PDB entry 9FG7 | electron microscopy, 2.70 A resolution | chains C and D of the 5 polymer chains in the assembly

== Chain C ==
Molecule: Gamma-aminobutyric acid receptor subunit gamma-2
From: Homo sapiens
Reference sequence: P18507 (GBRG2_HUMAN), isoform P18507-2; residues -38 to 436 here correspond to UniProt positions 1-475 (UniProt number = residue number + 39)
Sequence (495 residues; numbered -38 to 456; the number before each row is that of its first residue; numbers below 1 keep their minus sign (Met-38 is residue -38)):
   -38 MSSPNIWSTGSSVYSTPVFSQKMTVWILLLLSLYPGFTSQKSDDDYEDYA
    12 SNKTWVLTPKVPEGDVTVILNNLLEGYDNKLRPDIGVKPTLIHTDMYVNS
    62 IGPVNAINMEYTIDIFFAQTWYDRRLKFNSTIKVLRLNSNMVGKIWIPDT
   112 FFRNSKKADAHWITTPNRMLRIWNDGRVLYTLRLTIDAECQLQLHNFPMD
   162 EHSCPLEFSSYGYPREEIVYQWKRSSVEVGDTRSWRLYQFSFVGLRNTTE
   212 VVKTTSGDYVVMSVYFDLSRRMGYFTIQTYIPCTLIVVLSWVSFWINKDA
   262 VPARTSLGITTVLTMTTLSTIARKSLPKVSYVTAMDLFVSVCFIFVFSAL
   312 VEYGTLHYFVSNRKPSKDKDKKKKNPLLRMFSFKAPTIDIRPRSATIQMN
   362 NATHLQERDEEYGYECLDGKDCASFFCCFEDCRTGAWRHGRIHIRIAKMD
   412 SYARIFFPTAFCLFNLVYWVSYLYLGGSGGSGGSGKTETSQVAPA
Unresolved in the structure: -38 to 24, 325-405, 438-456
Cystine bridges: Cys151-Cys165
Glycans and other covalent adducts: N-acetylglucosamine (NAG) linked to Asn208
Differences from the reference sequence: expression tag (437-456)
Swiss-Prot annotation at these positions:
  - region: Arg394 to Asp411 (Interaction with GABARAP)
  - glycosylation (N-linked (GlcNAc...) asparagine): Asn13, Asn90, Asn208

== Chain D ==
Molecule: Gamma-aminobutyric acid receptor subunit alpha-1
From: Homo sapiens
Reference sequence: P14867 (GBRA1_HUMAN); residues 1-429 here correspond to UniProt positions 28-456 (UniProt number = residue number + 27)
Sequence (464 residues; each row starts with the number of its first residue; numbers below 1 keep their minus sign (Met-34 is residue -34)):
   -34 MKKSPGLSDYLWAWTLFLSTLTGRSYGDYKDDDDKQPSLQDELKDNTTVF
    16 TRILDRLLDGYDNRLRPGLGERVTEVKTDIFVTSFGPVSDHDMEYTIDVF
    66 FRQSWKDERLKFKGPMTVLRLNNLMASKIWTPDTFFHNGKKSVAHNMTMP
   116 NKLLRITEDGTLLYTMRLTVRAECPMHLEDFPMDAHACPLKFGSYAYTRA
   166 EVVYEWTREPARSVVVAEDGSRLNQYDLLGQTVDSGIVQSSTGEYVVMTT
   216 HFHLKRKIGYFVIQTYLPCIMTVILSQVSFWLNRESVPARTVFGVTTVLT
   266 MTTLSISARNSLPKVAYATAMDWFIAVCYAFVFSALIEFATVNYFTKRGY
   316 AWDGKSVVPEKPKKVKDPLIKKNNTYAPTATSYTPNLARGDPGLATIAKS
   366 ATIEPKEVKPETKPPEPKKTFNSVSKIDRLSRIAFPLLFGIFNLVYWATY
   416 LNREPQLKAPTPHQ
Unresolved in the structure: -34 to 11, 326-383, 419-429
Cystine bridges: Cys139-Cys153
Glycans and other covalent adducts: N-acetylglucosamine (NAG) linked to Asn111
Differences from the reference sequence: initiating methionine (-34); expression tag (-33 to 0)
Small-molecule neighbours:
  - gamma-amino-butanoic acid (ABU): Phe65, Arg67, Leu118, Thr130
  - PIO ([(2R)-2-octanoyloxy-3-[oxidanyl-[(1R,2R,3S,4R,5R,6S)-2,3,6-tris(oxidanyl)-4,5-diphosphonooxy-cyclohexyl]oxy-phosphoryl]oxy-propyl] octanoate): Arg249, Glu303, Thr306, Phe310, Lys312, Arg313, Phe386, Asn387, Ser388, Val389, Ser390, Lys391, Ile392, Leu395, Ser396
Swiss-Prot annotation at these positions:
  - binding site (4-aminobutanoate): Arg67, Thr130
  - binding site (3alpha-hydroxy-5alpha-pregnan-11,20-dione): Trp246
  - glycosylation (N-linked (GlcNAc...) asparagine): Asn11, Asn111

== Chain C / chain D interface ==
Residue-residue contacts (104; chain C residue first):
  Val27(C) - Leu30(D)  hydrophobic
  Thr28(C) - Asp27(D)  hydrogen bond
  Thr28(C) - Leu30(D)
  Leu31(C) - Arg29(D)
  Leu31(C) - Leu30(D)  hydrophobic
  Asn32(C) - Arg29(D)  hydrogen bond
  Leu35(C) - Arg29(D)
  Ser61(C) - Glu138(D)  hydrogen bond
  Phe77(C) - Phe100(D)  hydrophobic
  Phe77(C) - Tyr160(D)
  Arg97(C) - Tyr162(D)
  Arg97(C) - Glu166(D)  salt bridge
  Leu98(C) - Ala161(D)
  Asn99(C) - Trp95(D)
  Asn99(C) - Tyr162(D)  hydrogen bond
  Asn101(C) - Asn28(D)
  Met102(C) - Arg29(D)
  His122(C) - Gly104(D)
  Ile124(C) - Thr99(D)
  Ile124(C) - Phe100(D)
  Ile124(C) - Ser107(D)
  Ile124(C) - Ala109(D)  hydrophobic
  Thr125(C) - Thr99(D)  hydrogen bond (side chain-backbone)
  Thr125(C) - Met131(D)
  Thr125(C) - Leu133(D)
  Thr126(C) - Pro97(D)
  Thr126(C) - Asp98(D)
  Asn128(C) - Phe100(D)
  Asn128(C) - Tyr160(D)
  Arg129(C) - Tyr160(D)
  Arg129(C) - Ala161(D)
  Met130(C) - Tyr160(D)
  Met130(C) - Thr207(D)
  Met130(C) - Tyr210(D)
  Arg132(C) - Ala161(D)  hydrogen bond (side chain-backbone)
  Arg132(C) - Thr163(D)
  Arg132(C) - Thr207(D)  hydrogen bond (side chain-backbone)
  Arg132(C) - Tyr210(D)  hydrogen bond
  Thr142(C) - Tyr160(D)
  Leu143(C) - Tyr160(D)  hydrogen bond (backbone-side chain)
  Arg144(C) - Phe100(D)
  Arg144(C) - Phe101(D)  hydrogen bond (side chain-backbone)
  Arg144(C) - His102(D)  hydrogen bond (side chain-backbone)
  Arg144(C) - Gly104(D)  hydrogen bond (side chain-backbone)
  Arg144(C) - Tyr160(D)  hydrogen bond (backbone-side chain)
  Arg194(C) - His142(D)
  Ser195(C) - Pro140(D)
  Trp196(C) - Met58(D)
  Arg197(C) - Asp57(D)  hydrogen bond (side chain-backbone)
  Arg197(C) - Met58(D)
  Arg197(C) - Lys105(D)
  Tyr199(C) - Asp55(D)  hydrogen bond (side chain-backbone)
  Tyr199(C) - His56(D)
  Tyr199(C) - Met58(D)
  Tyr199(C) - Leu143(D)
  Tyr199(C) - Pro278(D)  hydrophobic
  Tyr199(C) - Lys279(D)
  Tyr199(C) - Val280(D)  hydrophobic
  Tyr199(C) - Ala281(D)  hydrogen bond (backbone-backbone)
  Gln200(C) - Lys279(D)
  Gln200(C) - Ala281(D)
  Arg232(C) - Ala281(D)
  Arg232(C) - Tyr282(D)
  Met233(C) - Ala281(D)
  Gly234(C) - Ala281(D)  hydrogen bond (backbone-backbone)
  Tyr235(C) - Arg274(D)
  Tyr235(C) - Val280(D)
  Tyr235(C) - Ala281(D)  hydrogen bond (backbone-backbone)
  Ile238(C) - Ala283(D)  hydrophobic
  Ile238(C) - Asp287(D)
  Ile238(C) - Trp288(D)  hydrophobic
  Ile238(C) - Ala291(D)  hydrophobic
  Gln239(C) - Ser270(D)  hydrogen bond (side chain-backbone)
  Gln239(C) - Ile271(D)
  Gln239(C) - Arg274(D)
  Pro243(C) - Tyr294(D)
  Leu246(C) - Tyr294(D)  hydrophobic
  Leu246(C) - Phe298(D)
  Ile247(C) - Val263(D)  hydrophobic
  Ile247(C) - Tyr294(D)
  Val249(C) - Phe298(D)  hydrophobic
  Leu250(C) - Val263(D)  hydrophobic
  Leu250(C) - Phe298(D)  hydrophobic
  Leu250(C) - Leu301(D)  hydrophobic
  Leu250(C) - Ile302(D)  hydrophobic
  Val253(C) - Ile302(D)  hydrophobic
  Val253(C) - Ala305(D)  hydrophobic
  Trp256(C) - Tyr309(D)
  Ile257(C) - Asn308(D)
  Ala264(C) - Val252(D)  hydrophobic
  Ala264(C) - Thr256(D)
  Ser267(C) - Val257(D)
  Leu268(C) - Thr256(D)
  Leu268(C) - Val260(D)  hydrophobic
  Thr271(C) - Val260(D)
  Leu274(C) - Leu264(D)  hydrophobic
  Thr275(C) - Leu264(D)
  Thr275(C) - Thr267(D)
  Thr278(C) - Thr267(D)
  Thr278(C) - Ile271(D)
  Leu279(C) - Thr267(D)
  Ile282(C) - Ile271(D)  hydrophobic
  Lys285(C) - Arg274(D)  hydrogen bond (side chain-backbone)
  Lys285(C) - Asn275(D)  hydrogen bond
Other interface residues (no listed pair), chain C (61 interface residues in all): Asp75, Leu140, Phe236, Ala261, Pro263, Thr281, Ser286, Arg415
Other interface residues (no listed pair), chain D (65 interface residues in all): Leu34, Phe66, Thr96, Asn103, Val108, Pro253

== Overview ==
Chain C and chain D form an interface of 61 and 65 residues respectively, with 21 hydrogen bonds and 1 salt
bridge. Among the polar pairs are Arg97(C)-Glu166(D), Thr28(C)-Asp27(D) and Asn32(C)-Arg29(D). Chain D binds
compound PIO and gamma-amino-butanoic acid. Covalently linked N-acetylglucosamine: at Asn208(C).
Here chain C is Gamma-aminobutyric acid receptor subunit gamma-2 and chain D is Gamma-aminobutyric acid
receptor subunit alpha-1, both from Homo sapiens. Entry 9FG7 (Cryo-EM structure of the full-length
alpha1beta3gamma2 GABA(A) receptor in complex with GABA in the short-lived symmetric ...) was determined by
electron microscopy.
